Entry 8JMJ (X-ray diffraction, 2.57 A resolution); this record covers chains D and F of the 10 polymer chains in the assembly.

== Chain D ==
Protein: SpoOJ regulator (Soj)
Organism: Helicobacter pylori 26695
Reference sequence: O25759 (O25759_HELPY); residues 1-264 here = UniProt positions 1-264
Amino-acid sequence (264 residues; numbered 1 to 264; the number before each row is that of its first residue):
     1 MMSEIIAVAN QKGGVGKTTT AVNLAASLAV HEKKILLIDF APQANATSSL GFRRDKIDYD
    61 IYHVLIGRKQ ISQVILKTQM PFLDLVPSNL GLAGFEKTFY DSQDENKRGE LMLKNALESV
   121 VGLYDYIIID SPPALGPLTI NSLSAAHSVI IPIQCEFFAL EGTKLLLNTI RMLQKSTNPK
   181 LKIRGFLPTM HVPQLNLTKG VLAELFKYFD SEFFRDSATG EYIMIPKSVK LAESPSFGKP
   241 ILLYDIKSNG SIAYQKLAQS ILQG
Differences from the reference sequence: engineered mutation Ala41 (Asp in O25759)
Metal / ion sites: Mg2+: Thr18 (together with ATP)
Ligand contacts:
  - ATP (adenosine-5'-triphosphate), molecule 1: Lys12, Gly13, Gln154, Glu156, Phe158
  - ATP, molecule 2: Gly13, Gly14, Val15, Gly16, Lys17, Thr18, Thr19, Asn45, Pro133, Met190, Ile225, Pro226, Lys227, Ser228, Val229, Leu231, Ala232
From the paper describing this entry:
  - binding site for the 24-nt DNA strand: Lys199, Lys227, Lys230, Lys247

== Chain F ==
Molecule: 24-nt DNA strand
Sequence (24 nucleotides; numbered 1 to 24; the number before each row is that of its first residue):
     1 AGGGTGTTCC ACGTGAAACA GGGA

== Chain D / chain F interface ==
Contacting residue pairs (6; chain D residue first):
  Gln194(D) - DG13(F)  sugar contact
  Leu195(D) - DC12(F)  phosphate contact
  Leu195(D) - DG13(F)  phosphate contact
  Asn196(D) - DG13(F)  hydrogen bond to the phosphate
  Asn196(D) - DT14(F)  hydrogen bond to the phosphate
  Lys199(D) - DT14(F)  salt bridge to the phosphate
Also at the interface, not in a pair above, chain D (5 interface residues in all): Lys247
Also at the interface, not in a pair above, chain F (4 interface residues in all): DG3

== Summary ==
5 residues of chain D and 4 residues of chain F are in contact, with 2 hydrogen bonds and 1 salt bridge. Polar
contacts include Asn196(D)-DG13(F), Asn196(D)-DT14(F) and Lys199(D)-DT14(F). Bound to chain D: ATP. The paper
reports a binding site for the 24-nt DNA strand at Lys199(D), Lys227(D) and Lys230(D) among others.
Chain D is SpoOJ regulator (Soj) (Helicobacter pylori 26695) and chain F is a 24-nt DNA strand; the structure,
Structure of Helicobacter pylori Soj-DNA-Spo0J complex, was determined by X-ray diffraction (same publication
as 8JMK and 8JML).
